Entry 6ADR (electron microscopy, 3.38 A resolution); this record covers chains C and D of the 5 polymer chains in the assembly.

[Chain C]
Name: VP3
Organism: Seneca valley virus
Amino-acid sequence (239 residues; each row starts with the number of its first residue):
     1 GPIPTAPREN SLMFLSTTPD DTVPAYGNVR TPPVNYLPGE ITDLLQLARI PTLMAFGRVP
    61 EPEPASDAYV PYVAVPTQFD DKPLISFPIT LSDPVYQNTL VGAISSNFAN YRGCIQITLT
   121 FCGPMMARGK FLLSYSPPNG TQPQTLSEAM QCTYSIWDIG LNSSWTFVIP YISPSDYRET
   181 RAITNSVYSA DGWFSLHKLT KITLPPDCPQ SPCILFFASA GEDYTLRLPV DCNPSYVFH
Not modelled in the structure: 60-66, 239

[Chain D]
Name: VP4
Organism: Seneca valley virus
Amino-acid sequence (71 residues; numbered 1 to 72; 1 number in that range is skipped by the numbering (no residue carries it; nothing is unmodelled there); the number before each row is that of its first residue):
     1 GNVQTTSKND FDSRGNNGNM TFNYYANTYQ NSVDFSTS
    40 SSASGAGPGN SRGGLAGLLT NFSGILNPLG YLK
Not modelled in the structure: 1-13, 40-62

[Interface between chain C and chain D]
Pairs across the interface (34):
  P19(C) with N16(D); N17(D); G18(D), hydrogen bond (backbone-backbone)
  D20(C) with N16(D); N17(D); N19(D)
  D21(C) with N17(D)
  T22(C) with Q30(D), hydrogen bond (backbone-side chain)
  V23(C) with Y25(D)
  P24(C) with Y25(D); Y29(D); Q30(D)
  G27(C) with Y29(D)
  N28(C) with T28(D), hydrogen bond (backbone-backbone); Y29(D)
  V29(C) with S32(D); V33(D)
  R30(C) with T28(D); V33(D); F35(D)
  T31(C) with S32(D); V33(D), hydrogen bond (backbone-backbone); D34(D), hydrogen bond; F35(D), hydrogen bond (backbone-backbone)
  P32(C) with F35(D), hydrophobic
  P33(C) with D34(D); F35(D); T37(D)
  G39(C) with L68(D)
  D43(C) with L65(D)
  Q46(C) with L65(D); N66(D); L68(D)
  R49(C) with L65(D)
Also at the interface, not in a pair above, chain C (20 interface residues in all): T17, T18, V34
Also at the interface, not in a pair above, chain D (17 interface residues in all): N23

[Overview]
The interface between chain C and chain D involves 20 residues on one side and 17 on the other, with 6
hydrogen bonds. Polar contacts include T22(C)-Q30(D), T31(C)-D34(D) and P19(C)-G18(D).
Chain C is VP3 and chain D is VP4, both from Seneca valley virus; the structure, Anthrax Toxin Receptor
1-bound the Seneca Valley Virus in neutral conditions, was determined by electron microscopy (same publication
as 6ADL, 6ADM, 6ADS and 6ADT).
